7WU9 - chains A and B of the 5 polymer chains in the assembly; structure by electron microscopy, 3.38 A resolution.

# Chain A
Name: Guanine nucleotide-binding protein G(i) subunit alpha-1
Source organism: Homo sapiens
UniProtKB: P63096 (GNAI1_HUMAN); numbering as in UniProt (aligned over 2-354)
Amino-acid sequence (355 residues; numbered 0 to 354; the number before each row is that of its first residue; numbering starts at 0):
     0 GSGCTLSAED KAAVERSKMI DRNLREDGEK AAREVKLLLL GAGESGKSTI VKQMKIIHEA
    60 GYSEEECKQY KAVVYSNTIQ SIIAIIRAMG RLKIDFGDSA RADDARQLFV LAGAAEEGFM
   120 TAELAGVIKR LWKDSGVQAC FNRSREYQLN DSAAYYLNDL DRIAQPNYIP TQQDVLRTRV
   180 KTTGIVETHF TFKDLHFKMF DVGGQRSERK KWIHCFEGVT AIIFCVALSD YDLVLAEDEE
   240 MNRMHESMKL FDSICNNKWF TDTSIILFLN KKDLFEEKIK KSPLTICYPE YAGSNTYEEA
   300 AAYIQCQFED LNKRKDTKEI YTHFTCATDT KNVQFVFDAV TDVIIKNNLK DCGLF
Unresolved in the structure: 0-3, 41-181, 202-206, 226-248, 270-316
Construct notes: expression tag (0-1)
Swiss-Prot annotation at these positions:
  - region: Lys35 to Thr48 (G1 motif), Asp173 to Thr181 (G2 motif), Phe196 to Arg205 (G3 motif), Ile265 to Asp272 (G4 motif), Thr324 to Thr329 (G5 motif)
  - binding site (GTP): Glu43 to Thr48, Ser151, Leu175 to Thr181, Asp200 to Gln204, Asn269 to Asp272, Ala326
  - binding site (Mg(2+)): Ser47, Thr181
  - modified residue: Arg178 (ADP-ribosylarginine), Gln204 (Deamidated glutamine), Cys351 (ADP-ribosylcysteine)
  - lipidation: Gly2 (N-myristoyl glycine), Cys3 (S-palmitoyl cysteine)
  - natural variant: Gly40 (G40C: In NEDHISB; G40R: In NEDHISB), Gly45 (G45D: In NEDHISB), Thr48 (T48I: In NEDHISB; T48K: In NEDHISB), Gln52 (Q52P: In NEDHISB), Ser75 (deletion: In NEDHISB; uncertain significance), Gln172 (deletion: In NEDHISB), Asp173 (D173V: In NEDHISB), Glu186 to Phe189 (deletion: In NEDHISB; uncertain significance), Cys224 (C224Y: In NEDHISB), Lys270 (K270N: In NEDHISB; K270R: In NEDHISB), Asp272 (D272G: In NEDHISB), Ala326 (A326P: In NEDHISB), 1 further natural variant entry in UniProt
  - mutagenesis: Gly42 (G42R: Abolishes switch to an activated conformation and dissociation from beta and gamma subunits upon GTP binding. Abolishes interaction with RGS family members), Glu116 (E116L: Enhances interaction (inactive GDP-bound) with RGS14), Gln147 (Q147L: Enhances interaction (inactive GDP-bound) with RGS14), Glu245 (E245L: Enhances interaction (inactive GDP-bound) with RGS14)

# Chain B
Name: Guanine nucleotide-binding protein G(I)/G(S)/G(T) subunit beta-1
Source organism: Homo sapiens
UniProtKB: P62873 (GBB1_HUMAN); residue numbers follow UniProt; this construct covers 2-340
Amino-acid sequence (345 residues; each row starts with the number of its first residue; numbers below 1 keep their minus sign (Gly-4 is residue -4)):
    -4 GPGSSGSELD QLRQEAEQLK NQIRDARKAC ADATLSQITN NIDPVGRIQM RTRRTLRGHL
    56 AKIYAMHWGT DSRLLVSASQ DGKLIIWDSY TTNKVHAIPL RSSWVMTCAY APSGNYVACG
   116 GLDNICSIYN LKTREGNVRV SRELAGHTGY LSCCRFLDDN QIVTSSGDTT CALWDIETGQ
   176 QTTTFTGHTG DVMSLSLAPD TRLFVSGACD ASAKLWDVRE GMCRQTFTGH ESDINAICFF
   236 PNGNAFATGS DDATCRLFDL RADQELMTYS HDNIICGITS VSFSKSGRLL LAGYDDFNCN
   296 VWDALKADRA GVLAGHDNRV SCLGVTDDGM AVATGSWDSF LKIWN
Unresolved in the structure: -4 to 4
Construct notes: expression tag (-4 to 1)
Swiss-Prot annotation at these positions:
  - modified residue: Ser2 (N-acetylserine), His266 (Phosphohistidine)
  - natural variant: Leu30 (L30F: In MRD42; uncertain significance), Arg52 (R52G: In MRD42), Gly64 (G64V: In MRD42), Asp76 (D76E: In MRD42; D76G: In MRD42), Gly77 (G77S: In MRD42), Lys78 (K78R: In MRD42), Ile80 (I80N: In MRD42; I80T: In MRD42), His91 (H91R: In MRD42; uncertain significance), Ala92 (A92T: In MRD42), Pro94 (P94S: In MRD42), Leu95 (L95P: In MRD42), Arg96 (R96L: In MRD42), 5 further natural variant entries in UniProt

# How chain A and chain B interact
Pairs across the interface (33; chain A residue first):
  Val13(A) with Asn88(B)
  Arg15(A) with Val90(B), hydrogen bond (side chain-backbone); His91(B)
  Ser16(A) with Asn88(B); Lys89(B)
  Ile19(A) with Lys89(B); Ala92(B), hydrophobic
  Asp20(A) with Lys89(B), salt bridge
  Leu23(A) with Gly53(B); Leu55(B); Lys78(B); Ile80(B), hydrophobic; Lys89(B)
  Gly27(A) with Leu55(B)
  Thr182(A) with Asn119(B)
  Gly183(A) with Asp118(B); Asn119(B)
  Ile184(A) with Trp99(B)
  Glu186(A) with Trp99(B)
  Phe199(A) with Trp99(B), hydrophobic
  Glu207(A) with Asp186(B)
  Lys210(A) with Met188(B)
  His213(A) with Tyr59(B); Met101(B); Trp332(B)
  Cys214(A) with Tyr59(B), hydrogen bond (backbone-side chain); Gln75(B), hydrogen bond (backbone-side chain); Met101(B), hydrophobic
  Phe215(A) with Trp99(B), hydrophobic; Leu117(B), hydrophobic
  Glu216(A) with Lys57(B), salt bridge
  Trp258(A) with Arg314(B); Trp332(B), hydrophobic
Interface residues without a listed pair, chain A (21 interface residues in all): Ala12, Asp26
Interface residues without a listed pair, chain B (23 interface residues in all): His142, Thr143

# Overview
21 residues of chain A and 23 residues of chain B are in contact; the contacts include 3 hydrogen bonds and 2
salt bridges. Among the polar pairs are Asp20(A)-Lys89(B), Glu216(A)-Lys57(B) and Arg15(A)-Val90(B).
Chain A is Guanine nucleotide-binding protein G(i) subunit alpha-1 and chain B is Guanine nucleotide-binding
protein G(I)/G(S)/G(T) subunit beta-1, both from Homo sapiens; the structure, Cryo-EM structure of the human
EP3-Gi signaling complex, was determined by electron microscopy.
